PDB entry 8GRR | electron microscopy, 3.72 A resolution | chains 2 and H of the 6 polymer chains in the assembly

[Chain 2]
Molecule: A/wh/cha/09 VP2
Organism: Foot-and-mouth disease virus A
UniProtKB: A0A890YS21 (A0A890YS21_9PICO); residues 1-218 here correspond to UniProt positions 86-303 (UniProt number = residue number + 85)
Sequence (218 residues; each row starts with the number of its first residue):
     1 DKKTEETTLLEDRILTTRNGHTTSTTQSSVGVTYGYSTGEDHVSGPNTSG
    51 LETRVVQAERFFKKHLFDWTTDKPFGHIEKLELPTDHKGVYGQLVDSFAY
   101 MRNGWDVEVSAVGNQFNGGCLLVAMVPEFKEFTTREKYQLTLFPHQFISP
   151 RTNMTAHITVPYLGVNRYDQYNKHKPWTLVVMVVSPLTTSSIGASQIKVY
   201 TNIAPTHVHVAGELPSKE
Unresolved in the structure: 1-12, 218

[Chain H]
Molecule: Ig heavy chain variable region
Organism: Bos taurus
Sequence (135 residues; each row starts with the number of its first residue):
     1 QVQLRESGPSLVKPSQTLSLTCTVSGFSLSTYAVYWVRQAPGKALECLGS
    51 VSSGDYLTYNPALKSRLTITKDNSKSEVSLSVSTVTPEDTATYYCAKSHS
   101 SGYNGWIDFGCYEFTGYGPRYVDAWGQGVQVTVSS
Unresolved in the structure: 1, 126-135
Disulfides: Cys22-Cys95, Cys47-Cys111

[Interface between chain 2 and chain H]
Residue-residue contacts (22):
  Asp68(2) with Tyr117(H), hydrogen bond
  Thr70(2) with Tyr117(H)
  Asp72(2) with Gly116(H); Tyr117(H)
  Lys73(2) with Tyr112(H); Arg120(H)
  Pro74(2) with Tyr112(H), hydrophobic
  Phe75(2) with Ile107(H)
  Gly76(2) with Tyr103(H); Ile107(H)
  His77(2) with Tyr103(H); Ile107(H); Tyr112(H), hydrogen bond
  Ile78(2) with Tyr103(H), hydrogen bond (backbone-side chain)
  Glu131(2) with Tyr56(H), hydrogen bond
  Phe132(2) with Trp106(H)
  Thr134(2) with Trp106(H); Asp108(H)
  Lys137(2) with Tyr103(H); Trp106(H), hydrogen bond (side chain-backbone); Ile107(H)
  Gln196(2) with Tyr117(H), hydrogen bond
Also at the interface, not in a pair above, chain 2 (15 interface residues in all): Thr133
Also at the interface, not in a pair above, chain H (11 interface residues in all): Phe109, Thr115
Interface features reported in the paper:
  - residue pairs: Asp68(2)-Tyr117(H) (hydrogen bond), Lys73(2)-Tyr112(H), Glu131(2)-Tyr56(H) (hydrogen bond), Lys137(2)-Tyr103(H), Gln196(2)-Tyr117(H) (hydrogen bond)
  - epitope / paratope residues, chain 2: Asp68(2), Lys73(2), Glu131(2), Lys137(2), Gln196(2)
  - epitope / paratope residues, chain H: Tyr56(H), Tyr103(H), Tyr112(H), Tyr117(H)

[In short]
15 residues of chain 2 and 11 residues of chain H are in contact; the contacts include 6 hydrogen bonds. Among
the polar pairs are Asp68(2)-Tyr117(H), His77(2)-Tyr112(H) and Ile78(2)-Tyr103(H). The paper describes
hydrogen bonds between Asp68(2) and Tyr117(H), Glu131(2) and Tyr56(H) and Gln196(2) and Tyr117(H); contacts
between Lys73(2) and Tyr112(H) and Lys137(2) and Tyr103(H). The paper reports epitope/paratope residues
Asp68(2), Lys73(2) and Tyr56(H) among others.
Chain 2 is A/wh/cha/09 VP2 (Foot-and-mouth disease virus A) and chain H is Ig heavy chain variable region (Bos
taurus); the structure, Complex of FMDV A/WH/CHA/09 and bovine neutralizing scFv antibody W125, was determined
by electron microscopy together with 8GSP from the same study.
